Entry 5C4X (X-ray diffraction, 4.00 A resolution); this record covers chains C and K of the 15 polymer chains in the assembly.

[Chain C]
Protein: DNA-directed RNA polymerase II subunit RPB3
From: Saccharomyces cerevisiae (strain ATCC 204508 / S288c)
Reference sequence: P16370 (RPB3_YEAST); numbering as in UniProt (aligned over 1-318)
Chain sequence (318 residues; row label = number of the first residue in the row):
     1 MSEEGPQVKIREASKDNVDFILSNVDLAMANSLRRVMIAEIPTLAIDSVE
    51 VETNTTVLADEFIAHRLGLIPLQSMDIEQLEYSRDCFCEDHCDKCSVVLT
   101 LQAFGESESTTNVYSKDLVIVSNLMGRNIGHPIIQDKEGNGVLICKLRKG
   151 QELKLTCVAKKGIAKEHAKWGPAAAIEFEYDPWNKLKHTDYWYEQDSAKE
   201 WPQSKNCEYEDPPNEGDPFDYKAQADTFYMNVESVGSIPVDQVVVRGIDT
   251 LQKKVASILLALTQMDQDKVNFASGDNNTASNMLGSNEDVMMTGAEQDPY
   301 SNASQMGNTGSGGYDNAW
Disordered / not traced: 1-3, 269-318
UniProt features mapped onto this chain:
  - binding site (Zn(2+)): Cys86, Cys88, Cys92, Cys95
  - modified residue: Ser2 (N-acetylserine)
  - natural variant: Ala30 (A30D: In mutant RPB3-1)
  - mutagenesis: Lys9 (K9E: Transcript termination readthrough)
Metal / ion sites: Zn2+: Cys86, Cys88, Cys92, Cys95

[Chain K]
Protein: DNA-directed RNA polymerase II subunit RPB11
From: Saccharomyces cerevisiae (strain ATCC 204508 / S288c)
Reference sequence: P38902 (RPB11_YEAST); numbering as in UniProt (aligned over 1-120)
Chain sequence (120 residues; each row starts with the number of its first residue):
     1 MNAPDRFELFLLGEGESKLKIDPDTKAPNAVVITFEKEDHTLGNLIRAEL
    51 LNDRKVLFAAYKVEHPFFARFKLRIQTTEGYDPKDALKNACNSIINKLGA
   101 LKTNFETEWNLQTLAADDAF
Disordered / not traced: 116-120
UniProt features mapped onto this chain:
  - mutagenesis: Glu108 (E108G/V: Transcript termination readthrough; E108K: Transcript termination readthrough. Lethal), Leu111 (L111P: Transcript termination readthrough), Leu114 (L114P: Transcript termination readthrough)

[Interface between chain C and chain K]
Pairs across the interface - 75 pairs, chain C then chain K:
  Glu4(C) - Thr103(K)
  Glu4(C) - Asn104(K)
  Pro6(C) - Lys97(K)
  Pro6(C) - Ala100(K)
  Pro6(C) - Leu101(K)
  Pro6(C) - Asn104(K)
  Gln7(C) - Asn104(K)  hydrogen bond
  Val8(C) - Leu101(K)  hydrophobic
  Val8(C) - Asn104(K)
  Val8(C) - Phe105(K)
  Val8(C) - Glu108(K)
  Lys9(C) - Glu108(K)
  Ile10(C) - Glu108(K)  hydrogen bond (backbone-side chain)
  Ile10(C) - Trp109(K)
  Ile10(C) - Gln112(K)
  Ala13(C) - Ala115(K)
  Val18(C) - Trp109(K)  hydrophobic
  Leu22(C) - Leu101(K)  hydrophobic
  Asp26(C) - Asn52(K)  hydrogen bond
  Asp26(C) - Lys97(K)
  Ala28(C) - Asn44(K)
  Ala28(C) - Leu45(K)  hydrophobic
  Ala28(C) - Ala48(K)  hydrophobic
  Met29(C) - Lys97(K)
  Met29(C) - Leu98(K)
  Asn31(C) - Asn44(K)
  Ser32(C) - Thr41(K)  hydrogen bond (side chain-backbone)
  Ser32(C) - Leu45(K)
  Arg35(C) - Asp39(K)  salt bridge
  Arg35(C) - His40(K)
  Arg35(C) - Thr41(K)
  Glu40(C) - Thr41(K)
  Arg84(C) - Phe10(K)
  Arg84(C) - Leu11(K)
  Ala164(C) - Arg6(K)  hydrogen bond (backbone-side chain)
  Lys165(C) - Arg6(K)  hydrogen bond (backbone-side chain)
  Lys165(C) - Leu9(K)
  Lys165(C) - Phe10(K)
  Lys165(C) - Asp39(K)  salt bridge
  Glu166(C) - Arg6(K)  hydrogen bond (backbone-side chain)
  Glu166(C) - Phe10(K)
  His167(C) - Arg6(K)
  Asp241(C) - Phe105(K)
  Asp241(C) - Trp109(K)
  Val244(C) - Phe105(K)  hydrophobic
  Val245(C) - Lys102(K)
  Ile248(C) - Leu98(K)
  Ile248(C) - Leu101(K)  hydrophobic
  Ile248(C) - Lys102(K)
  Asp249(C) - Lys102(K)
  Leu251(C) - Leu45(K)  hydrophobic
  Leu251(C) - Leu98(K)  hydrophobic
  Gln252(C) - Ile95(K)
  Gln252(C) - Leu98(K)
  Gln252(C) - Gly99(K)
  Gln252(C) - Lys102(K)  hydrogen bond
  Lys254(C) - Glu38(K)  salt bridge
  Lys254(C) - Leu42(K)
  Val255(C) - Cys91(K)  hydrogen bond (backbone-side chain)
  Val255(C) - Ile95(K)  hydrophobic
  Ala256(C) - Ile95(K)
  Ile258(C) - Leu19(K)  hydrophobic
  Ile258(C) - Phe35(K)  hydrophobic
  Ile258(C) - Leu42(K)  hydrophobic
  Ile258(C) - Cys91(K)  hydrophobic
  Leu259(C) - Lys88(K)
  Leu259(C) - Cys91(K)  hydrophobic
  Leu259(C) - Asn92(K)
  Ala261(C) - Leu19(K)  hydrophobic
  Leu262(C) - Leu87(K)  hydrophobic
  Leu262(C) - Lys88(K)
  Thr263(C) - Lys88(K)  hydrogen bond
  Met265(C) - Ser17(K)
  Met265(C) - Ile21(K)  hydrophobic
  Asp266(C) - Lys88(K)  salt bridge
Also at the interface, not in a pair above, chain C (46 interface residues in all): Gly5, Ser14, Val25, Leu33, Val36, Ile163, Ala168, Val240
Also at the interface, not in a pair above, chain K (38 interface residues in all): Phe7, Ile94, Glu106

[Overview]
46 residues of chain C face 38 of chain K across their interface, with 10 hydrogen bonds and 4 salt bridges.
Among the polar pairs are Arg35(C)-Asp39(K), Lys165(C)-Asp39(K) and Lys254(C)-Glu38(K).
Here chain C is DNA-directed RNA polymerase II subunit RPB3 and chain K is DNA-directed RNA polymerase II
subunit RPB11, both from Saccharomyces cerevisiae (strain ATCC 204508 / S288c). Entry 5C4X (Crystal structure
of a transcribing RNA Polymerase II complex reveals a complete transcription bubble) was determined by X-ray
diffraction, deposited together with 5C3E, 5C44, 5C4A and 5C4J.
